Entry 1OQO (X-ray diffraction, 2.30 A resolution); this record covers chains A and C of the 4 polymer chains in the assembly.

[Chain A]
Name: immunoglobulin gamma-1 heavy chain constant region
Organism: Homo sapiens
Notes: fragment: fc fragment
Sequence (212 residues; each row starts with the number of its first residue):
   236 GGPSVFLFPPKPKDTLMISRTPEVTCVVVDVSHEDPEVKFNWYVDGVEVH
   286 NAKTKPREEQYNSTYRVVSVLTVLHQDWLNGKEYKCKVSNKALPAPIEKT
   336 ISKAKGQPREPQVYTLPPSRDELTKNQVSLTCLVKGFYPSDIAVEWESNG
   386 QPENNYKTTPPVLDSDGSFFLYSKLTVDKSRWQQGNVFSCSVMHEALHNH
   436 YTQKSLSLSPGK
Not modelled in the structure: 236, 445-447
Disulfides: C261-C321, C367-C425
Covalently attached groups: glycan linked to N297

[Chain C]
Name: Minimized version of Protein A (Z34C)
Sequence (34 residues; numbered 6 to 39; the number before each row is that of its first residue):
     6 FNMQCQRRFYEALHDPNLNEEQRNAKIKSIRDDC
Disulfides: C10-C39

[Interface between chain A and chain C]
Pairs across the interface (26; chain A residue first):
  L251(A) - Q11(C)  hydrogen bond (backbone-side chain)
  L251(A) - F14(C)
  M252(A) - F6(C)  hydrophobic
  M252(A) - Q11(C)
  I253(A) - C10(C)
  I253(A) - Q11(C)  hydrogen bond (backbone-side chain)
  I253(A) - F14(C)  hydrophobic
  I253(A) - I32(C)  hydrophobic
  I253(A) - R36(C)
  R255(A) - R36(C)  hydrogen bond (backbone-side chain)
  T256(A) - R36(C)  hydrogen bond
  H310(A) - F14(C)
  H310(A) - R36(C)
  Q311(A) - L18(C)
  Q311(A) - N29(C)  hydrogen bond
  Q311(A) - I32(C)
  D312(A) - E25(C)
  L314(A) - L18(C)  hydrophobic
  K317(A) - E25(C)  salt bridge
  L432(A) - Y15(C)
  H433(A) - Y15(C)
  N434(A) - R12(C)
  N434(A) - Y15(C)
  H435(A) - F14(C)
  H435(A) - Y15(C)
  H435(A) - L18(C)
Also at the interface, not in a pair above, chain A (19 interface residues in all): T250, S254, L309, N315, E430
Also at the interface, not in a pair above, chain C (13 interface residues in all): R28, C39

[Summary]
19 residues of chain A face 13 of chain C across their interface; the contacts include 5 hydrogen bonds and 1
salt bridge. Polar contacts include K317(A)-E25(C), L251(A)-Q11(C) and I253(A)-Q11(C).
Here chain A is immunoglobulin gamma-1 heavy chain constant region (Homo sapiens) and chain C is Minimized
version of Protein A (Z34C). Entry 1OQO (Complex between G0 version of an Fc bound to a minimized version of
Protein A called ...) was determined by X-ray diffraction.
